5MHB - chain A; structure by X-ray diffraction, 2.10 A resolution.

# Chain A
Protein: Delta-aminolevulinic acid dehydratase
Source organism: Escherichia coli
Notes: EC 4.2.1.24
UniProtKB: P0ACB2 (HEM2_ECOLI); numbering as in UniProt (aligned over 1-324)
Sequence (324 residues; each row starts with the number of its first residue):
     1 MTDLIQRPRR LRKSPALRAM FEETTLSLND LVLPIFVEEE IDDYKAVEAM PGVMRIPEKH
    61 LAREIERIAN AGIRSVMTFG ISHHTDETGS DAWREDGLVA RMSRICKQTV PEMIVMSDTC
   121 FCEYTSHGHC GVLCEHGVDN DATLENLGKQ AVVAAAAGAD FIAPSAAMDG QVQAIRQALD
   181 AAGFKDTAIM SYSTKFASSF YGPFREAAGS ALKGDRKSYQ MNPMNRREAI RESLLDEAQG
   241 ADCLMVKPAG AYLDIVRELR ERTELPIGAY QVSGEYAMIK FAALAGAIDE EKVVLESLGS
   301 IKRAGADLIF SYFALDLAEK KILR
Unresolved in the structure: 1
Bound ions: Zn2+ site 1: Glu-40, His-84; Zn2+ site 2: Cys-120, Cys-122, Cys-130 (together with porphobilinogen); Zn2+ site 3 near Glu-232 (its only coordinating residue here)
Residues lining bound ligands: porphobilinogen (PBG; 3-[5-(aminomethyl)-4-(carboxymethyl)-1H-pyrrol-3-yl]propanoic acid): Phe-79, Asp-118, Cys-120, Cys-122, Cys-130, Ser-165, Lys-195, Phe-200, Tyr-201, Phe-204, Arg-205, Arg-216, Gln-220, Lys-247, Tyr-270, Val-272, Ser-273, Tyr-312
UniProt features mapped onto this chain:
  - active site (Schiff-base intermediate with substrate): Lys-195, Lys-247
  - binding site (Zn(2+)): Cys-120, Cys-122, Cys-130
  - binding site (5-aminolevulinate): Arg-205, Arg-216, Ser-273, Tyr-312
  - binding site (Mg(2+)): Glu-232
  - mutagenesis: His-127 (H127A: No significant effect on activity; when associated with A-129), His-129 (H129A: No significant effect on activity; when associated with A-127)
From the paper describing this entry:
  - binding site for porphobilinogen: Phe-79, Lys-195, Phe-204, Arg-205, Arg-216, Gln-220, Lys-247, Ser-273, Tyr-312
  - catalytic residues: Lys-195, Lys-247

# Summary
Ligands of chain A: porphobilinogen. Glu-40 and His-84 form the Zn2+ site 1. Curated annotation (UniProt)
lists active-site residues Lys-195 and Lys-247, 3 Zn2+-binding residues, 4 residues binding 5-aminolevulinate
and Mg2+-binding residue Glu-232. The paper reports catalytic residues Lys-195 and Lys-247; a binding site for
porphobilinogen at Phe-79, Lys-195 and Phe-204 among others.
Chain A is Delta-aminolevulinic acid dehydratase (Escherichia coli); the structure, Product-Complex of E.coli
5-Amino Laevulinic Acid Dehydratase, was determined by X-ray diffraction (same publication as 5LZL, 5HMS and
5HNR).
